PDB entry 6IAT | electron microscopy, 3.30 A resolution | chains D and E of the 8 polymer chains in the assembly

# Chain D
Molecule: Major head protein
Organism: Staphylococcus phage P68
UniProt: Q859I3 (Q859I3_9CAUD); numbering as in UniProt (aligned over 1-408)
Amino-acid sequence (408 residues; numbered 1 to 408; the number before each row is that of its first residue):
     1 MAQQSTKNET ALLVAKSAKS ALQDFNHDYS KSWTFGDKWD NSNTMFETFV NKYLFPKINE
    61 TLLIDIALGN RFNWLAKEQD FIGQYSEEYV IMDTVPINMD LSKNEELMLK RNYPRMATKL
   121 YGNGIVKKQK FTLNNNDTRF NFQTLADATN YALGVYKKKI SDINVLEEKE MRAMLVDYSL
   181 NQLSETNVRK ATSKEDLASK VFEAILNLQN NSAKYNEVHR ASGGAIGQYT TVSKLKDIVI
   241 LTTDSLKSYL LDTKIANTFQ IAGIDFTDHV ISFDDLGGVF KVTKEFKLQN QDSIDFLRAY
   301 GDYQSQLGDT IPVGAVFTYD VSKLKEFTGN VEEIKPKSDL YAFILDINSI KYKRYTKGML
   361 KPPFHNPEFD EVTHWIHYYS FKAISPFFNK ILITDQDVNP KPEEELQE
Unresolved in the structure: 1-3, 397-408

# Chain E
Molecule: Arstotzka protein
Organism: Staphylococcus phage P68
UniProt: Q859I2 (Q859I2_9CAUD); residues 5-64 here correspond to UniProt positions 1-60 (UniProt number = residue number - 4)
Amino-acid sequence (60 residues; row label = number of the first residue in the row):
     5 MYEGNNMRSM MGTSYEDSRL NKRTELNENM SIDTNKSEDS YGVQIHSLSK QSFTGDVEEE
Unresolved in the structure: 59-64

# Chain D / chain E interface
Residue-residue contacts - 31 pairs, chain D then chain E:
  D65(D) with Y6(E), hydrogen bond
  L133(D) with R12(E); M15(E)
  N134(D) with M15(E); Y19(E), hydrogen bond (backbone-side chain)
  N135(D) with S18(E), hydrogen bond; Y19(E)
  T138(D) with Y19(E)
  R139(D) with S18(E), hydrogen bond (side chain-backbone); Y19(E); D21(E), salt bridge
  L145(D) with Y19(E); E20(E); D21(E)
  A148(D) with Y19(E)
  T149(D) with Y19(E)
  N150(D) with M5(E); Y6(E), hydrogen bond (side chain-backbone)
  A152(D) with R12(E); Y19(E), hydrophobic
  L153(D) with Y6(E); E7(E); G8(E); N9(E)
  K157(D) with Y6(E), hydrogen bond
  P363(D) with S13(E)
  H365(D) with M14(E), hydrogen bond
  V372(D) with M14(E), hydrophobic; M15(E), hydrophobic
  H374(D) with R12(E); S13(E)
Other interface residues (no listed pair), chain D (21 interface residues in all): F131, G154, Y156, D370
Other interface residues (no listed pair), chain E (14 interface residues in all): N10

# Overview
Chain D and chain E form an interface of 21 and 14 residues respectively, with 7 hydrogen bonds and 1 salt
bridge. Among the polar pairs are R139(D)-D21(E), D65(D)-Y6(E) and N134(D)-Y19(E).
Here chain D is Major head protein and chain E is Arstotzka protein, both from Staphylococcus phage P68. Entry
6IAT (Icosahedrally averaged capsid of bacteriophage P68) was determined by electron microscopy, deposited
together with 6IAB, 6IAC, 6IAW, 6IB1 and 6Q3G.
